Entry 7ZM9 (X-ray diffraction, 1.62 A resolution); this record covers chain A.

# Chain A
Protein: Putative polyketide synthase
Organism: Brevibacillus brevis NBRC 100599
UniProtKB: C0ZGQ6 (C0ZGQ6_BREBN); numbering as in UniProt (aligned over 533-1141)
Chain sequence (609 residues; row label = number of the first residue in the row):
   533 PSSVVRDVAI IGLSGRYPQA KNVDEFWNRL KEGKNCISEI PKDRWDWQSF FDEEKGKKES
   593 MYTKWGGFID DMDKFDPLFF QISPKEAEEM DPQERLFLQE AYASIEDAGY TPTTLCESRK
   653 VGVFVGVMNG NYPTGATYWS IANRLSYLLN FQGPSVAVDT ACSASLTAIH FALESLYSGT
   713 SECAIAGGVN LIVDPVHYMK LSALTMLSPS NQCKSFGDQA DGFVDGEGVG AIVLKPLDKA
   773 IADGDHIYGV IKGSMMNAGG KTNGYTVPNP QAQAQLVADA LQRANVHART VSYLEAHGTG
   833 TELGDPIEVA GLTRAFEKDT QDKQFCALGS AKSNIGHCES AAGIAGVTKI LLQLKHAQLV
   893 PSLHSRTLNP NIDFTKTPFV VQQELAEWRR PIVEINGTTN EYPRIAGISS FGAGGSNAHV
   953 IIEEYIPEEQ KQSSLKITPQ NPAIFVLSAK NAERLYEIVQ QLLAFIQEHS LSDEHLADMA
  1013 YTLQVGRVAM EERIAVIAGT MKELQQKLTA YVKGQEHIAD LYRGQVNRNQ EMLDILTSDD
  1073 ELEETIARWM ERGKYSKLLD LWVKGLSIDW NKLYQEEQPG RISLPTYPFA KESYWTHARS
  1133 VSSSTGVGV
Disordered / not traced: 533-534, 1131-1141
Modified / non-standard residues: C694 (3-sulfinoalanine; CSD)
From the paper describing this entry:
  - catalytic residues: C694, H829, H869
  - self-association interface (contacts with another copy of this molecule): N1061 to K1096
  - specificity-determining residues: L1068

# Summary
From the paper: catalytic residues C694, H829 and H869; the specificity determinant L1068.
Chain A is Putative polyketide synthase (Brevibacillus brevis NBRC 100599); the structure, Ketosynthase domain
3 of Brevibacillus Brevis orphan BGC11, was determined by X-ray diffraction (same publication as 7ZMA, 7ZMC,
7ZMD, 7ZMF and 7ZSK).
